PDB entry 8CYU | X-ray diffraction, 1.80 A resolution | chains A and B

== Chain A (and B) ==
Protein: 3C-like proteinase
From: Severe acute respiratory syndrome coronavirus 2
Notes: EC 3.4.22.69; chain B of this document is another copy of the same molecule, construct and numbering; everything in this record applies to it too
UniProt: P0DTD1 (R1AB_SARS2); residues 1-306 here correspond to UniProt positions 3264-3569 (UniProt number = residue number + 3263)
Sequence (306 residues; each row starts with the number of its first residue):
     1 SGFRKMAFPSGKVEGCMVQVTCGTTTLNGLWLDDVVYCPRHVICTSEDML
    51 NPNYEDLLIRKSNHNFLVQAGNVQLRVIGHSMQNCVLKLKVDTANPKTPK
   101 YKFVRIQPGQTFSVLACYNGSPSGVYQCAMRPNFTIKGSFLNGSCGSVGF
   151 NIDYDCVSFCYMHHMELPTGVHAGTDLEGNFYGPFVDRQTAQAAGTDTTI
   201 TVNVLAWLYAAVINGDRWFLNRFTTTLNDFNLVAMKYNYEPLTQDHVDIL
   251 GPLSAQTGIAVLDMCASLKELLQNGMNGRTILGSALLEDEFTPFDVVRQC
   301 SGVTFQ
Not modelled in the structure: 306 (chain B: fully traced)
Small-molecule neighbours: P5X (N-[(4-chlorothiophen-2-yl)methyl]-N-[4-(dimethylamino)phenyl]-2-(isoquinolin-4-yl)acetamide): Thr25, His41, Cys44, Thr45, Ser46, Met49, Phe140, Leu141, Asn142, Ser144, Cys145, His163, His164, Met165, Glu166, His172, Phe181, Val186, Asp187, Arg188, Gln189
Curated features (UniProtKB/Swiss-Prot):
  - active site: His41 (For 3CL-PRO activity), Cys145 (Nucleophile)
  - site: Gln306 (Cleavage)
  - cross-link (Glycyl lysine isopeptide (Lys-Gly)): Lys5 (interchain with G-Cter in ubiquitin), Lys90 (interchain with G-Cter in ubiquitin)
From the paper describing this entry:
  - binding site for P5X: Thr25, His41, Thr45, Ser46, Met49, His163, Met165
  - binding site for P5X: Asn142 (from molecular simulation)
  - catalytic residues: His41, Gly143 to Cys145 (citing earlier work)

== Interface between chain A and chain B ==
Contacting residue pairs - 79 pairs, chain A then chain B:
  Ser1(A) with Gly138(B); Ser139(B); Phe140(B), hydrogen bond (backbone-backbone); Glu166(B), hydrogen bond (backbone-side chain); Gly170(B); His172(B), hydrogen bond (backbone-side chain)
  Gly2(A) with Gly138(B); Ser139(B), hydrogen bond (backbone-side chain)
  Arg4(A) with Gln127(B), hydrogen bond (side chain-backbone); Cys128(B); Lys137(B), hydrogen bond (side chain-backbone); Ser139(B); Glu290(B), salt bridge
  Lys5(A) with Arg4(B); Tyr126(B)
  Met6(A) with Gly124(B); Val125(B)
  Ala7(A) with Gly124(B); Val125(B), hydrogen bond (backbone-backbone)
  Phe8(A) with Val125(B)
  Pro9(A) with Ser10(B); Glu14(B); Pro122(B), hydrophobic
  Ser10(A) with Pro9(B); Ser10(B), hydrogen bond (backbone-side chain); Glu14(B), hydrogen bond (backbone-side chain)
  Gly11(A) with Gly11(B); Glu14(B), hydrogen bond (backbone-side chain)
  Glu14(A) with Pro9(B); Ser10(B), hydrogen bond (side chain-backbone); Gly11(B), hydrogen bond (side chain-backbone)
  Tyr118(A) with Gly302(B); Thr304(B)
  Ser121(A) with Thr304(B)
  Pro122(A) with Pro9(B), hydrophobic; Thr304(B); Phe305(B), hydrogen bond (backbone-backbone)
  Ser123(A) with Gly302(B); Val303(B), hydrogen bond (side chain-backbone); Phe305(B)
  Gly124(A) with Met6(B); Ala7(B)
  Val125(A) with Met6(B); Ala7(B), hydrogen bond (backbone-backbone); Phe8(B); Val125(B), hydrophobic
  Tyr126(A) with Lys5(B); Met6(B), hydrophobic
  Gln127(A) with Arg4(B), hydrogen bond (backbone-side chain)
  Lys137(A) with Arg4(B), hydrogen bond (backbone-side chain)
  Gly138(A) with Ser1(B); Gly2(B)
  Ser139(A) with Ser1(B); Gly2(B), hydrogen bond (side chain-backbone); Met6(B); Gln299(B), hydrogen bond
  Phe140(A) with Ser1(B), hydrogen bond (backbone-backbone)
  Leu141(A) with Gln299(B); Cys300(B); Ser301(B); Gly302(B)
  Glu166(A) with Ser1(B), hydrogen bond (side chain-backbone)
  His172(A) with Ser1(B), hydrogen bond (side chain-backbone)
  Ala285(A) with Leu286(B), hydrophobic
  Leu286(A) with Gly283(B)
  Glu290(A) with Arg4(B), salt bridge
  Gln299(A) with Ser139(B), hydrogen bond; Leu141(B)
  Cys300(A) with Leu141(B)
  Ser301(A) with Leu141(B)
  Gly302(A) with Tyr118(B); Ser123(B); Leu141(B)
  Val303(A) with Ser123(B), hydrogen bond (backbone-side chain)
  Thr304(A) with Tyr118(B); Ser121(B); Pro122(B)
  Phe305(A) with Pro122(B), hydrogen bond (backbone-backbone); Ser123(B)
Other interface residues (no listed pair), chain A (43 interface residues in all): Phe3, Leu115, Cys128, Gly170, Thr280, Gly283, Arg298
Other interface residues (no listed pair), chain B (43 interface residues in all): Phe3, Leu115, Ala129, Ala285, Arg298

== Overview ==
The chain A/chain B interface involves 43 residues from each chain; the contacts include 25 hydrogen bonds and
2 salt bridges. Polar pairs include Arg4(A)-Glu290(B), Ser1(A)-Glu166(B) and Ser1(A)-His172(B). Bound to chain
A: compound P5X. From the paper: catalytic residues His41(A) and Gly143(A); a binding site for P5X at
Thr25(A), His41(A) and Thr45(A) among others.
Chain A and chain B are both 3C-like proteinase (Severe acute respiratory syndrome coronavirus 2); the
structure, Crystal structure of SARS-CoV-2 Mpro with compound C5, was determined by X-ray diffraction (same
publication as 8CYZ, 8CZ4, 8CZ7 and 8SXR).
